3P72 - chains A and B; structure by X-ray diffraction, 1.90 A resolution.

Chain A:
Protein: Platelet glycoprotein Ib alpha chain
Source organism: Homo sapiens
UniProt: P07359 (GP1BA_HUMAN); residues 1-265 here correspond to UniProt positions 17-281 (UniProt number = residue number + 16)
Sequence (269 residues; row label = number of the first residue in the row):
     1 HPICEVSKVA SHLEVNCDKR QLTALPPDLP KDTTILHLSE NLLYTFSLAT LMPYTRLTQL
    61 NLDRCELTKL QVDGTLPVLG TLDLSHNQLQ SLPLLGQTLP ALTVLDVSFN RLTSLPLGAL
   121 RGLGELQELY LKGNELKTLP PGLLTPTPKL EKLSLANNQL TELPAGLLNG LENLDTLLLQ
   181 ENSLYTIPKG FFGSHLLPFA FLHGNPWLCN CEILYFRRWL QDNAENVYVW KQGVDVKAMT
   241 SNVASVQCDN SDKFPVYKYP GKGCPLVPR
Sequence notes: engineered mutation Gln21 (Asn37 in P07359), Gln159 (Asn175 in P07359); expression tag (266-269)
Cystine bridges: Cys4-Cys17, Cys209-Cys248, Cys211-Cys264

Chain B:
Protein: OS1 peptide
Sequence (11 residues; each row starts with the number of its first residue):
     1 CTERMALHNL C
Cystine bridges: Cys1-Cys11

Interface between chain A and chain B:
Contacting residue pairs (24):
  Thr81(A) with Arg4(B)
  Val104(A) with Arg4(B)
  Glu128(A) with His8(B), salt bridge
  Tyr130(A) with Glu3(B); Arg4(B); Leu7(B)
  Lys132(A) with Glu3(B)
  Lys152(A) with Leu7(B)
  Ser154(A) with Glu3(B), hydrogen bond
  Leu178(A) with Glu3(B); Leu7(B), hydrophobic
  Trp230(A) with Glu3(B); Ala6(B), hydrophobic; Leu7(B), hydrophobic
  Val234(A) with Ala6(B); Cys11(B)
  Asp235(A) with Ala6(B); Asn9(B); Leu10(B), hydrogen bond (side chain-backbone); Cys11(B), hydrogen bond (side chain-backbone)
  Val236(A) with Ala6(B), hydrogen bond (backbone-backbone); Leu7(B); Asn9(B), hydrogen bond (backbone-side chain)
  Lys237(A) with Asn9(B), hydrogen bond (backbone-side chain)
Other interface residues (no listed pair), chain A (19 interface residues in all): Asp83, Asp106, Ser108, Ala156, Thr176, Gly233
Other interface residues (no listed pair), chain B (9 interface residues in all): Cys1

Summary:
19 residues of chain A face 9 of chain B across their interface, with 6 hydrogen bonds and 1 salt bridge.
Polar pairs include Glu128(A)-His8(B), Ser154(A)-Glu3(B) and Asp235(A)-Leu10(B).
Chain A is Platelet glycoprotein Ib alpha chain (Homo sapiens) and chain B is OS1 peptide; the structure,
structure of platelet Glycoprotein 1b alpha with a bound peptide inhibitor, was determined by X-ray
diffraction.
